9RCQ - chains A and B; structure by X-ray diffraction, 2.60 A resolution.

Chain A (and B):
Molecule: Glycyl radical protein
From: Raoultella planticola
Notes: chain B of this document is another copy of the same molecule, construct and numbering; everything in this record applies to it too
Reference sequence: A0AAN5KVK2 (A0AAN5KVK2_RAOPL); the construct has insertions or renumbered stretches relative to UniProt, so the offset changes along the chain: 2-588 = UniProt 2-588; 594-793 = UniProt 648-847
Chain sequence (816 residues; numbered -22 to 793; the number before each row is that of its first residue; numbers below 1 keep their minus sign (Met-22 is residue -22)):
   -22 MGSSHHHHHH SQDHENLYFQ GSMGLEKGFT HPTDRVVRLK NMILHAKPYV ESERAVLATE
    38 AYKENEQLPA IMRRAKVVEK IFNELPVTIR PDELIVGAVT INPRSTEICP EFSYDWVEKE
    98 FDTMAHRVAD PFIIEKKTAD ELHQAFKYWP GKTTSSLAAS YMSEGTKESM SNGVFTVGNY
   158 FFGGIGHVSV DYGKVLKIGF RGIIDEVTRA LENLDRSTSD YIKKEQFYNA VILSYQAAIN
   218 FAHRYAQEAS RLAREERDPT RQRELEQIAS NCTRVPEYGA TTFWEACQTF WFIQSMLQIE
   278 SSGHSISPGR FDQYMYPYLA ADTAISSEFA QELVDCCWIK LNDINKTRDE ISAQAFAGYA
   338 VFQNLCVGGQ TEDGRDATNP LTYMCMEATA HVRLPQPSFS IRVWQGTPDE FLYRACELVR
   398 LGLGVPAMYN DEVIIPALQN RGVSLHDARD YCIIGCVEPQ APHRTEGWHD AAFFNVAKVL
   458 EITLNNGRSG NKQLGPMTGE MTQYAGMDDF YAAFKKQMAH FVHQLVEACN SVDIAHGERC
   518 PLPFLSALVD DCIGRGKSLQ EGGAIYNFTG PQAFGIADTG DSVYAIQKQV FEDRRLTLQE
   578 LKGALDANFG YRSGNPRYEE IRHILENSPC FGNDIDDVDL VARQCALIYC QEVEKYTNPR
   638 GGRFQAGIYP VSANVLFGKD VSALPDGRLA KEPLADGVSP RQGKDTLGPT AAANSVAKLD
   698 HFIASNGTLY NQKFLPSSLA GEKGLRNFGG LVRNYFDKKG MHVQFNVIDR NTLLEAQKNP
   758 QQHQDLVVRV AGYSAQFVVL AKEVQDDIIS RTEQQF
Not modelled in the structure: -22 to -18 (chain B: -22 to 1)
Construct notes: initiating methionine (-22); expression tag (-21 to 1); conflict Ile162 (Val in A0AAN5KVK2); linker (589-593)

Interface between chain A and chain B:
Contacting residue pairs (53; chain A residue first):
  Glu43(A) - Gly128(B)
  Glu43(A) - Lys129(B)  salt bridge
  Glu43(A) - Arg516(B)  hydrogen bond (backbone-side chain)
  Gln44(A) - Gly128(B)
  Gln44(A) - Ser133(B)
  Gln44(A) - Leu134(B)
  Gln44(A) - Ser137(B)  hydrogen bond (backbone-side chain)
  Gln44(A) - Arg516(B)
  Leu45(A) - Leu134(B)
  Leu45(A) - Ser137(B)
  Pro46(A) - Leu134(B)
  Pro46(A) - Tyr138(B)  hydrophobic
  Gly128(A) - Glu43(B)
  Gly128(A) - Gln44(B)
  Lys129(A) - Glu43(B)
  Lys129(A) - Lys129(B)
  Ser133(A) - Gln44(B)
  Leu134(A) - Gln44(B)
  Leu134(A) - Leu45(B)
  Leu134(A) - Pro46(B)
  Ser137(A) - Gln44(B)  hydrogen bond (side chain-backbone)
  Ser137(A) - Leu45(B)
  Ser137(A) - Pro46(B)
  Ser137(A) - Gln203(B)  hydrogen bond (backbone-side chain)
  Tyr138(A) - Pro46(B)
  Tyr138(A) - Ile199(B)  hydrophobic
  Tyr138(A) - Lys200(B)
  Tyr138(A) - Gln203(B)
  Arg193(A) - His500(B)  hydrogen bond (backbone-side chain)
  Ser196(A) - Asn507(B)
  Ser196(A) - Asn635(B)
  Ser196(A) - Pro636(B)
  Tyr198(A) - His500(B)
  Tyr198(A) - Glu504(B)  hydrogen bond
  Ile199(A) - Tyr138(B)  hydrophobic
  Ile199(A) - Asn507(B)
  Lys200(A) - Tyr138(B)  hydrogen bond
  Lys200(A) - Glu515(B)  salt bridge
  Gln203(A) - Ser137(B)  hydrogen bond (side chain-backbone)
  Gln203(A) - Tyr138(B)
  His500(A) - Arg193(B)  hydrogen bond (side chain-backbone)
  His500(A) - Tyr198(B)
  Glu504(A) - Tyr198(B)  hydrogen bond
  Asn507(A) - Ser196(B)
  Asn507(A) - Ile199(B)
  Ile511(A) - Ile199(B)  hydrophobic
  Glu515(A) - Lys200(B)  salt bridge
  Arg516(A) - Glu43(B)  hydrogen bond (side chain-backbone)
  Arg516(A) - Gln44(B)
  Tyr633(A) - Ser194(B)
  Thr634(A) - Thr195(B)
  Asn635(A) - Ser196(B)
  Pro636(A) - Ser196(B)
Also at the interface, not in a pair above, chain A (32 interface residues in all): Arg50, Pro127, Ser140, Ser194, Thr195, Ser508
Also at the interface, not in a pair above, chain B (32 interface residues in all): Arg50, Pro127, Glu202, Ser508, Ile511, Tyr633, Thr634

In short:
The chain A/chain B interface involves 32 residues from each chain; the contacts include 11 hydrogen bonds and
3 salt bridges. Polar pairs include Glu43(A)-Lys129(B), Lys200(A)-Glu515(B) and Glu43(A)-Arg516(B).
Both chains are Glycyl radical protein (Raoultella planticola). Entry 9RCQ (1,2-propanediol dehydratase with
no ligand additives) was determined by X-ray diffraction (same publication as 9RCO, 9RCP and 9RCR).
